6KAV - chains B and D of the 4 polymer chains in the assembly; structure by X-ray diffraction, 1.70 A resolution.

[Chain B (and D)]
Molecule: Hemoglobin subunit beta
Source organism: Homo sapiens
Notes: chain D of this document is another copy of the same molecule, construct and numbering; everything in this record applies to it too
UniProtKB: P68871 (HBB_HUMAN); residues 1-146 here correspond to UniProt positions 2-147 (UniProt number = residue number + 1)
Chain sequence (146 residues; row label = number of the first residue in the row):
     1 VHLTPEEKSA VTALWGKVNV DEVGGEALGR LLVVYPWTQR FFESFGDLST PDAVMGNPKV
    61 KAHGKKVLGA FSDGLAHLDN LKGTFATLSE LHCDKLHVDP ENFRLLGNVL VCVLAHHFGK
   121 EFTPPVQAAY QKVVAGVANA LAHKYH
Metal / ion sites: heme Fe: H92 (together with carbon monoxide)
Ligand contacts: carbon monoxide / heme: L28, L31, T38, F41, F42, F45, H63, K66, V67, A70, F71, F85, L88, L91, H92, L96, V98, N102, F103, L106, V137, L141
Swiss-Prot annotation at these positions:
  - binding site ((2R)-2,3-bisphosphoglycerate): V1, H2, K82, H143
  - binding site (heme b): H63, H92
  - site: E7, K8 (Microbial infection: Cleavage), G25, E26 (Microbial infection: Cleavage), G29, R30 (Microbial infection: Cleavage), Y35, P36 (Microbial infection: Cleavage), W37, T38 (Microbial infection: Cleavage), F45, G46 (Microbial infection: Cleavage), D52, A53 (Microbial infection: Cleavage), G56, N57 (Microbial infection: Cleavage), K59 (Not glycated), F71, S72 (Microbial infection: Cleavage), G74, L75 (Microbial infection: Cleavage), K82 (Not glycated), T84, F85 (Microbial infection: Cleavage), H92, C93 (Microbial infection: Cleavage), K95 (Not glycated), R104, L105 (Microbial infection: Cleavage), L110, V111 (Microbial infection: Cleavage), G119, K120 (Microbial infection: Cleavage), F122, T123 (Microbial infection: Cleavage), A128, A129 (Microbial infection: Cleavage) and 2 more in UniProt
  - modified residue: V1 (N-acetylvaline), S9 (Phosphoserine), T12 (Phosphothreonine), S44 (Phosphoserine), T50 (Phosphothreonine), K59 (N6-acetyllysine), K82 (N6-acetyllysine), T87 (Phosphothreonine), C93 (S-nitrosocysteine), K144 (N6-acetyllysine)
  - glycosylation: V1 (N-linked (Glc) (glycation) valine), K8 (N-linked (Glc) (glycation) lysine), K17 (N-linked (Glc) (glycation) lysine), K66 (N-linked (Glc) (glycation) lysine), K120 (N-linked (Glc) (glycation) lysine), K144 (N-linked (Glc) (glycation) lysine)

[Chain B / chain D interface]
Residue-residue contacts (7; chain B residue first):
  K82(B) - H146(D)  hydrogen bond (side chain-backbone)
  N139(B) - Y145(D)
  N139(B) - H146(D)  hydrogen bond (side chain-backbone)
  Y145(B) - N139(D)  hydrogen bond (backbone-side chain)
  H146(B) - K82(D)  hydrogen bond (backbone-side chain)
  H146(B) - N139(D)
  H146(B) - H146(D)

[Overview]
The chain B/chain D interface involves 4 residues from each chain, with 4 hydrogen bonds. Polar contacts
include K82(B)-H146(D), N139(B)-H146(D) and Y145(B)-N139(D). Chain B binds carbon monoxide / heme.
Both chains are Hemoglobin subunit beta (Homo sapiens). Entry 6KAV (Carbonmonoxy human hemoglobin A in the R2
quaternary structure at 140 K: Light) was determined by X-ray diffraction, deposited together with 6KA9, 6KAE,
6KAH, 6KAI, 6KAO, 6KAP and 11 further entries.
